Entry 6RDE (electron microscopy, 2.90 A resolution); this record covers chains S and U of the 20 polymer chains in the assembly.

# Chain S
Name: ATP synthase gamma chain, mitochondrial
Organism: Polytomella sp. Pringsheim 198.80
UniProt: Q4LDE7 (Q4LDE7_9CHLO); numbering as in UniProt (aligned over 1-317)
Sequence (317 residues; each row starts with the number of its first residue):
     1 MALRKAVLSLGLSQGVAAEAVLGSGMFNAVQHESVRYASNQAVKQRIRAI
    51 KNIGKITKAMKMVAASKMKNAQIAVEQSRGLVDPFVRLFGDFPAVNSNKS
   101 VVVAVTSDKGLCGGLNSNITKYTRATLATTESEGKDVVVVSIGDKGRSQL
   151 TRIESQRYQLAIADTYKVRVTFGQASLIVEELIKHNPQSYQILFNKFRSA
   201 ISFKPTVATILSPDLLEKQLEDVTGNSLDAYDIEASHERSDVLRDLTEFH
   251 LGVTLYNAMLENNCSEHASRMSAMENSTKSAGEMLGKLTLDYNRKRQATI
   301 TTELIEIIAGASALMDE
Disordered / not traced: 1-38, 316-317

# Chain U
Name: ATP synthase subunit alpha
Organism: Polytomella sp. Pringsheim 198.80
UniProt: A0ZW40 (A0ZW40_9CHLO); residues 1-562 here = UniProt positions 1-562
Sequence (562 residues; numbered 1 to 562; the number before each row is that of its first residue):
     1 MRSPAAFVARSGLFKASLGQSNWAQKAEQMMASVTRTFAADAKALDELRK
    51 PKFSSKYLIQHVSQKLIPAVKEWEKSYQPPVIHLGRVLSVGDGIARVYGL
   101 KSVQAGELVCFDSGVKGMALNLQADHVGVVVFGNDSVIHQGDLVYRTGQI
   151 VNVPIGPGTLGRVTDGLGQPIDGKGPLTNVRSSLVEVKAPGIIARQSVRE
   201 PLFTGVKAVDALVPIGRGQRELIIGDRQTGKTAVAIDAIIHQKNCNEQVP
   251 KAQRVYCVYVAVGQKRSTVAQLVKLFTQTGAMRYTIMVSATASDAAPLQF
   301 LAPYSGCAMAEYFRDTGKHGLIIYDDLSKQSVAYRQMSLLLRRPPGREAF
   351 PGDVFYLHSRLLERAAKLSKELGGGSLTAFPVIETQAGDVSAYIATNVIS
   401 ITDGQIFLETELFYKGIRPALNVGLSVSRVGSAAQFPGMKQVAGTLKLEL
   451 AQYREVAAFAQFGSDLDAATQYVLERGARLTEMLKQKQFAPIPIERQTVA
   501 VYAATKGFLDKVRVQDIVAAEEAVISQVNPAVFKILKANGKITPALDAHL
   551 KAELRKVKLPGA
Disordered / not traced: 1-39
Differences from the reference sequence: conflict Arg266 (Lys in A0ZW40)
Ion coordination: Mg2+: Thr232 (together with ATP)
Ligand contacts: ATP (adenosine-5'-triphosphate): Asp226, Arg227, Gln228, Thr229, Gly230, Lys231, Thr232, Ala233, Phe413, Arg418, Pro419, Gln486, Lys487, Gln488

# Interface between chain S and chain U
Residue-residue contacts (17):
  Lys55(S) - Arg454(U)
  Lys55(S) - Glu455(U)  hydrogen bond (side chain-backbone)
  Lys55(S) - Ala458(U)
  Lys55(S) - Phe459(U)
  Lys58(S) - Phe459(U)
  Ala59(S) - Phe459(U)
  Ala59(S) - Phe462(U)  hydrophobic
  Val63(S) - Phe462(U)  hydrophobic
  Val63(S) - Asp465(U)
  Lys67(S) - Asp465(U)  salt bridge
  Ile300(S) - Arg347(U)
  Leu304(S) - Gly346(U)
  Leu304(S) - Arg347(U)
  Ile307(S) - Pro345(U)  hydrophobic
  Ile307(S) - Ala349(U)
  Leu314(S) - Arg342(U)
  Met315(S) - Arg342(U)
Interface residues without a listed pair, chain S (16 interface residues in all): Arg48, Asn52, Met60, Met62, Tyr292, Ala311
Interface residues without a listed pair, chain U (16 interface residues in all): Glu348, Asp389, Glu411, Val456, Ala460

# In short
The chain S/chain U interface involves 16 residues from each chain; the contacts include 1 hydrogen bond and 1
salt bridge. Among the polar pairs are Lys67(S)-Asp465(U) and Lys55(S)-Glu455(U). Ligands of chain U: ATP.
Here chain S is ATP synthase gamma chain, mitochondrial and chain U is ATP synthase subunit alpha, both from
Polytomella sp. Pringsheim 198.80. Entry 6RDE (CryoEM structure of Polytomella F-ATP synthase, Primary rotary
state 2, focussed refinement of F1 head and ...) was determined by electron microscopy together with 6RD4,
6RD5, 6RD6, 6RD7, 6RD8, 6RD9 and 46 further entries from the same study.
